Entry 7Y0H (electron microscopy, 3.56 A resolution); this record covers chains B and L of the 12 polymer chains in the assembly.

# Chain B (and L)
Molecule: Immunoglobulin heavy constant mu
From: Homo sapiens
Notes: chain L of this document is another copy of the same molecule, construct and numbering; everything in this record applies to it too
Reference sequence: P01871 (IGHM_HUMAN); residues 229-576 here correspond to UniProt positions 106-453 (UniProt number = residue number - 123)
Amino-acid sequence (383 residues; numbered 194 to 576; the number before each row is that of its first residue):
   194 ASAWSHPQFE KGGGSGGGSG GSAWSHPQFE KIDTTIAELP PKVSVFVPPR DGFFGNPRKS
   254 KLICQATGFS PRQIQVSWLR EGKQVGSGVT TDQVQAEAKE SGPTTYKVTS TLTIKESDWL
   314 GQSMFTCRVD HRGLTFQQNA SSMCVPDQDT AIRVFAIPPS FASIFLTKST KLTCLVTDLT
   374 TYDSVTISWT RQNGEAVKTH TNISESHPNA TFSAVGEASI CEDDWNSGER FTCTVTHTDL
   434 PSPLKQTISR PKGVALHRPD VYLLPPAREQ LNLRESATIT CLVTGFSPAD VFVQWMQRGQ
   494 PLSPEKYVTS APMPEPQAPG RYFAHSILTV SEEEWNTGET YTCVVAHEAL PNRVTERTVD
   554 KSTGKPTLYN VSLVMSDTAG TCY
Not modelled in the structure: 194-344, 573-576 (chain L: 194-344, 445-448)
Construct notes: expression tag (194-228)
Cystine bridges: Cys367-Cys426, Cys474-Cys536
Covalent attachments: N-acetylglucosamine (NAG) linked to Asn563
Swiss-Prot annotation at these positions:
  - glycosylation (N-linked (GlcNAc...) asparagine): Asn332 (complex), Asn395, Asn402

# Interface between chain B and chain L
Pairs across the interface (5):
  Arg461(B) with Asp570(L), salt bridge
  Asn465(B) with Asp570(L); Thr571(L), hydrogen bond
  Val564(B) with Met568(L), hydrophobic
  Leu566(B) with Leu566(L), hydrophobic
Also at the interface, not in a pair above, chain B (6 interface residues in all): Tyr562, Met568
Also at the interface, not in a pair above, chain L (5 interface residues in all): Val564

# In short
6 residues of chain B and 5 residues of chain L are in contact, with 1 hydrogen bond and 1 salt bridge. Polar
pairs include Arg461(B)-Asp570(L) and Asn465(B)-Thr571(L). N-acetylglucosamine is covalently linked to
Asn563(B).
Chain B and chain L are both Immunoglobulin heavy constant mu (Homo sapiens); the structure, Cryo-EM structure
of human IgM-Fc in complex with the J chain and the P. falciparum VAR2CSA ..., was determined by electron
microscopy (same publication as 7Y0J, 7Y09 and 7YG2).
